Entry 3GW3 (X-ray diffraction, 1.70 A resolution); this record covers chain A.

== Chain A ==
Protein: Uroporphyrinogen decarboxylase
Source organism: Homo sapiens
Notes: EC 4.1.1.37
UniProtKB: P06132 (DCUP_HUMAN); residues 1-367 here = UniProt positions 1-367
Sequence (367 residues; row label = number of the first residue in the row):
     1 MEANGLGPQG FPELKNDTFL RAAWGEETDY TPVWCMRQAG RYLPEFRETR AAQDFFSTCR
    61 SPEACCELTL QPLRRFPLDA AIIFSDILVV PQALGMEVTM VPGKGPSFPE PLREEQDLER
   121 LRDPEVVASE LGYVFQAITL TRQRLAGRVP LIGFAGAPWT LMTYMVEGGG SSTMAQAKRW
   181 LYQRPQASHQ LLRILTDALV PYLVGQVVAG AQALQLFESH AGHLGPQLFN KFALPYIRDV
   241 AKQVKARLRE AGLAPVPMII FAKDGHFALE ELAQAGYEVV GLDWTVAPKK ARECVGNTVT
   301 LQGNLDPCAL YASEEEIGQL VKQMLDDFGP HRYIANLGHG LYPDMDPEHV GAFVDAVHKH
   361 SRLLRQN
Disordered / not traced: 1-9, 367
Construct notes: engineered mutation Asn297 (Lys in P06132)
UniProt features mapped onto this chain:
  - binding site (coproporphyrinogen I): Arg37, Ala39, Arg41, Arg50, Asp86, Tyr164, Ser219, His339
  - binding site (coproporphyrinogen III): Arg37, Ala39, Arg41, Asp86, Tyr164, Ser219, His339
  - site: Asp86 (Transition state stabilizer)
  - modified residue: Met1 (N-acetylmethionine)
  - natural variant: Gly25 (G25E: In FPCT), Phe46 (F46L: In HEP), Pro62 (P62L: In HEP), Ala80 (A80G: In HEP; A80S: In FPCT), Val134 (V134Q: In FPCT and HEP), Arg142 (R142Q: In FPCT), Arg144 (R144P: In FPCT), Gly156 (G156D: In FPCT), Leu161 (L161Q: In FPCT), Met165 (M165R: In FPCT), Glu167 (E167K: In HEP and FPCT), Gly168 (G168R: In HEP), 22 further natural variant entries in UniProt
  - mutagenesis: Asp86 (D86E: 5-10% of wild-type activity; D86G: Very low activity. Binds substrate with similar geometry as wild-type; D86N: No activity. Unable to bind substrate), Tyr164 (Y164F: 25-30% of wild-type activity)
From the paper describing this entry:
  - disease-associated variants - K297N: unchanged catalytic activity
  - disease-associated variants - K297N: decreased stability
  - mutagenesis - K297N: unchanged catalytic activity
  - disease-associated variants - D306Y: abolished expression
  - mutagenesis - D306K: abolished expression
  - mutagenesis - D306A: decreased stability

== Summary ==
Curated annotation (UniProt) lists 8 coproporphyrinogen I-binding residues, 7 coproporphyrinogen III-binding
residues and 2 mutagenesis sites. The paper reports that K297N and D306A reduce stability; D306Y and D306K
abolish expression.
Chain A is Uroporphyrinogen decarboxylase (Homo sapiens); the structure, human UROD mutant K297N, was
determined by X-ray diffraction (same publication as 3GW0).
